PDB entry 1XZU | X-ray diffraction, 2.16 A resolution | chains A and D of the 4 polymer chains in the assembly

Chain A:
Molecule: Hemoglobin alpha chain
Source organism: Homo sapiens
UniProtKB: P69905 (HBA_HUMAN); numbering as in UniProt (aligned over 1-141)
Chain sequence (141 residues; each row starts with the number of its first residue):
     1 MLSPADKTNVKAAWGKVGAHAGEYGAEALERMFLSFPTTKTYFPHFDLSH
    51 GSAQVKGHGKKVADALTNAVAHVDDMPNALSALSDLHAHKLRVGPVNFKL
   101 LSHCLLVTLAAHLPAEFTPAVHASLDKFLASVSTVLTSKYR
Differences from the reference sequence: engineered mutation Met1 (Val in P69905), Gly94 (Asp in P69905)
Bound ions: heme Fe near His87 (its only coordinating residue here)
Ligand contacts: heme (HEM): Met32, Thr39, Tyr42, Phe43, His45, Phe46, His58, Lys61, Val62, Ala65, Leu66, Leu83, Leu86, His87, Leu91, Val93, Asn97, Phe98, Leu101, Val132, Ser133, Leu136

Chain D:
Molecule: Hemoglobin beta chain
Source organism: Homo sapiens
UniProtKB: P68871 (HBB_HUMAN); numbering as in UniProt (aligned over 1-146)
Chain sequence (146 residues; row label = number of the first residue in the row):
     1 VHLTPEEKSAVTALWGKVNVDEVGGEALGRLLVVYPWTQRFFESFGDLST
    51 PDAVMGNPKVKAHGKKVLGAFSDGLAHLDNLKGTFATLSELHCDKLHVDP
   101 ENFRLLGNVLVCVLAHHFGKEFTPPVQAAYQKVVAGVANALAHKYH
Bound ions: heme Fe near His92 (its only coordinating residue here)
Ligand contacts: heme (HEM): Leu31, Thr38, Phe41, Phe42, Phe45, His63, Lys66, Val67, Ala70, Phe71, Phe85, Leu88, Leu91, His92, Leu96, Val98, Asn102, Phe103, Leu106, Val137, Leu141

Chain A / chain D interface:
Pairs across the interface (23; chain A residue first):
  Pro37(A) with His146(D)
  Thr38(A) with Pro100(D)
  Lys40(A) with His146(D), hydrogen bond (side chain-backbone)
  Thr41(A) with His97(D); Val98(D); Asp99(D); Tyr145(D)
  Tyr42(A) with Arg40(D); Asp99(D), hydrogen bond
  Pro44(A) with His97(D)
  Leu91(A) with Arg40(D), hydrogen bond (backbone-side chain)
  Arg92(A) with Trp37(D); Arg40(D), hydrogen bond (backbone-side chain); Glu43(D), salt bridge
  Gly94(A) with Trp37(D)
  Pro95(A) with Trp37(D)
  Val96(A) with Glu101(D)
  Asn97(A) with Asp99(D)
  Tyr140(A) with Pro36(D); Trp37(D), hydrophobic
  Arg141(A) with Val34(D), hydrogen bond (side chain-backbone); Tyr35(D); Pro36(D)
Interface residues without a listed pair, chain D (14 interface residues in all): Gln39

Summary:
The chain A/chain D interface involves 14 residues from each chain, with 5 hydrogen bonds and 1 salt bridge.
Polar contacts include Arg92(A)-Glu43(D), Lys40(A)-His146(D) and Tyr42(A)-Asp99(D). Chain A binds heme. Bound
to chain D: heme.
Here chain A is Hemoglobin alpha chain and chain D is Hemoglobin beta chain, both from Homo sapiens. Entry
1XZU (T-to-THigh Quaternary Transitions in Human Hemoglobin: alphaD94G deoxy low-salt) was determined by X-ray
diffraction together with 1XXT, 1XY0, 1XZ5, 1XZ7, 1XZV, 1Y09 and 45 further entries from the same study.
